6MXX - chains A and B; structure by X-ray diffraction, 2.30 A resolution.

== Chain A (and B) ==
Molecule: TP53-binding protein 1
Organism: Homo sapiens
Notes: chain B of this document is another copy of the same molecule, construct and numbering; everything in this record applies to it too
UniProt: Q12888 (TP53B_HUMAN); residues 1484-1603 here = UniProt positions 1484-1603
Amino-acid sequence (123 residues; numbered 1481 to 1603; the number before each row is that of its first residue):
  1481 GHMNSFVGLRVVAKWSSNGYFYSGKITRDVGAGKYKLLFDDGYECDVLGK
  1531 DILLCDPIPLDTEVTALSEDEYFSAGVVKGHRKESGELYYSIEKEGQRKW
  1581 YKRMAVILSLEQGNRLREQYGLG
Not modelled in the structure: 1481-1483 (chain B: 1481-1483, 1603)
Construct notes: expression tag (1481-1483)
Small-molecule neighbours: K6P (N-[3-(tert-butylamino)propyl]-3-iodobenzamide): Trp1495, Tyr1502, Ser1503, Phe1519, Asp1520, Asp1521, Tyr1523, Met1584
Curated features (UniProtKB/Swiss-Prot):
  - region: Trp1495 to Tyr1523 (Interaction with dimethylated histone H4)
  - cross-link: Lys1563 (Glycyl lysine isopeptide (Lys-Gly) (interchain with G-Cter in SUMO1))
  - mutagenesis: Trp1495 (W1495A/H: Loss of interaction with histone H4 that has been dimethylated at 'Lys-20' (H4K20me2). Abolishes recruitment to double strand breaks ...), Tyr1500 (Y1500A: Reduces affinity for histone H4 that has been dimethylated at 'Lys-20'), Tyr1502 (Y1502A: Reduces affinity for histone H4 that has been dimethylated at 'Lys-20'; Y1502L/Q: Abolishes recruitment to double strand breaks), Asp1521 (D1521A: Loss of interaction with histone H4 that has been dimethylated at 'Lys-20' (H4K20me2). Abolishes recruitment to double strand breaks ...), Tyr1523 (Y1523A: Increases affinity for histone H4 that has been dimethylated at 'Lys-20'. No effect on recruitment to double strand breaks ...), Lys1563 (K1563R: Does not affect monoubiquitination by MSL2)
From the paper describing this entry:
  - binding site for K6P: Trp1495
  - mutagenesis - E1549P/D1550N: abolished binding to K6P

== How chain A and chain B interact ==
Contacting residue pairs - 40 pairs, chain A then chain B:
  Arg1490(A) with Glu1549(B), salt bridge; Asp1550(B), salt bridge
  Trp1495(A) with Trp1495(B), hydrophobic; Tyr1523(B)
  Ser1497(A) with Tyr1523(B)
  Asn1498(A) with Gly1522(B)
  Tyr1502(A) with Asp1521(B), hydrogen bond (side chain-backbone)
  Lys1505(A) with Asp1550(B), salt bridge; Tyr1552(B)
  Leu1518(A) with Tyr1552(B)
  Phe1519(A) with Tyr1552(B)
  Asp1520(A) with Leu1547(B); Tyr1552(B)
  Asp1521(A) with Tyr1502(B), hydrogen bond (backbone-side chain); Leu1547(B); Ile1587(B)
  Gly1522(A) with Tyr1552(B)
  Tyr1523(A) with Trp1495(B)
  Leu1547(A) with Asp1520(B); Asp1521(B)
  Ser1548(A) with Glu1567(B)
  Glu1549(A) with Gly1566(B); Glu1567(B), hydrogen bond (backbone-side chain); Leu1568(B), hydrogen bond (side chain-backbone); Arg1583(B), salt bridge
  Asp1550(A) with Arg1490(B), salt bridge; Lys1505(B), salt bridge
  Tyr1552(A) with Lys1505(B), hydrogen bond; Leu1518(B); Phe1519(B); Asp1520(B); Gly1522(B)
  Lys1563(A) with Glu1549(B), salt bridge
  Gly1566(A) with Glu1549(B)
  Glu1567(A) with Ser1548(B); Glu1549(B), hydrogen bond (side chain-backbone)
  Leu1568(A) with Glu1549(B), hydrogen bond (backbone-side chain)
  Arg1583(A) with Glu1549(B), salt bridge
  Met1584(A) with Ala1585(B), hydrophobic
  Ala1585(A) with Met1584(B), hydrophobic
Interface residues without a listed pair, chain A (26 interface residues in all): Lys1582, Ile1587
Interface residues without a listed pair, chain B (23 interface residues in all): Asn1498

== Summary ==
26 residues of chain A face 23 of chain B across their interface; the contacts include 7 hydrogen bonds and 8
salt bridges. Polar pairs include Arg1490(A)-Glu1549(B), Arg1490(A)-Asp1550(B) and Lys1505(A)-Asp1550(B).
Ligands of chain A: compound K6P. The paper reports a binding site for K6P at Trp1495(A); E1549P/D1550N of
chain A abolish binding to K6P.
Both chains are TP53-binding protein 1 (Homo sapiens). Entry 6MXX (Structure of 53BP1 tandem Tudor domains in
complex with small molecule UNC2991) was determined by X-ray diffraction (same publication as 8U4U, 6MXZ and
6MY0).
